PDB entry 3ZOP | X-ray diffraction, 1.61 A resolution | chains A and C of the 3 polymer chains in the assembly

== Chain A (and C) ==
Protein: Chorismate mutase aroh
From: Bacillus subtilis
Notes: EC 5.4.99.5; chain C of this document is another copy of the same molecule, construct and numbering; everything in this record applies to it too
UniProt: P19080 (AROH_BACSU); residues 1-127 here = UniProt positions 1-127
Chain sequence (127 residues; row label = number of the first residue in the row):
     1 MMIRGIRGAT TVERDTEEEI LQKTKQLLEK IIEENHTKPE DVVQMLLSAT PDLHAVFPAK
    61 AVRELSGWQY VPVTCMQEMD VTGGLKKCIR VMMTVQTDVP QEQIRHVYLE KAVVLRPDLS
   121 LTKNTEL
Disordered / not traced: 118-127
Construct notes: engineered mutation Glu102 (Asp in P19080); variant Ala112 (Val in P19080)
Modified / non-standard residues: Arg90 (citrulline; CIR)
Swiss-Prot annotation at these positions:
  - binding site (prephenate): Arg7, Thr74 to Glu78, Arg90, Tyr108

== How chain A and chain C interact ==
Contacting residue pairs (50):
  Met2(A) with Glu40(C); Asp41(C); Gln96(C)
  Ile3(A) with Val43(C)
  Arg4(A) with Glu40(C), hydrogen bond (side chain-backbone); Val42(C); Val43(C)
  Gly5(A) with Val43(C), hydrogen bond (backbone-backbone); Gln44(C); Pro72(C)
  Arg7(A) with Pro72(C); Val73(C), hydrogen bond (side chain-backbone); Thr74(C), hydrogen bond
  Leu46(A) with Leu46(C), hydrophobic; Met76(C), hydrophobic
  Ser48(A) with Met76(C)
  Met76(A) with Thr74(C); Met76(C), hydrophobic
  Gln77(A) with Met76(C); Gln77(C), hydrogen bond (backbone-backbone)
  Glu78(A) with Phe57(C); Cys75(C)
  Met79(A) with Ala49(C), hydrophobic; Leu53(C); Val56(C); Phe57(C); Pro58(C); Cys75(C), hydrogen bond (backbone-backbone); Met76(C); Gln77(C)
  Asp80(A) with Leu53(C); His54(C), hydrogen bond (backbone-side chain); Gln77(C), hydrogen bond (backbone-side chain)
  Val81(A) with His54(C); Val56(C); Phe57(C), hydrophobic
  Thr82(A) with His54(C), hydrogen bond (backbone-backbone)
  Arg90(A) with Phe57(C); Thr74(C)
  Met92(A) with Gln44(C); Pro72(C); Val73(C)
  Thr94(A) with Gln44(C), hydrogen bond
  Gln101(A) with Pro39(C), hydrogen bond (side chain-backbone); Glu40(C); Val42(C), hydrogen bond (side chain-backbone); Tyr70(C); Val71(C)
  Glu102(A) with Tyr70(C)
  Pro117(A) with Arg63(C)
Interface residues without a listed pair, chain A (21 interface residues in all): His106
Interface residues without a listed pair, chain C (26 interface residues in all): Ile3, Met45, Ala55

== Summary ==
Chain A and chain C form an interface of 21 and 26 residues respectively, with 12 hydrogen bonds. Among the
polar pairs are Arg4(A)-Glu40(C), Arg7(A)-Val73(C) and Arg7(A)-Thr74(C). UniProt lists 8 prephenate-binding
residues on chain A.
Chain A and chain C are both Chorismate mutase aroh (Bacillus subtilis); the structure, Arg90Cit chorismate
mutase of Bacillus subtilis at 1.6 A resolution, was determined by X-ray diffraction together with 3ZO8 and
3ZP4 from the same study.
